8JJ2 - chains A and B of the 6 polymer chains in the assembly; structure by electron microscopy, 4.30 A resolution (low resolution: residue-level contacts below are approximate; hydrogen-bond / salt-bridge calls are withheld).

== Chain A ==
Name: Glutamate receptor ionotropic, NMDA 2A
Source organism: Homo sapiens
UniProt: Q12879 (NMDE1_HUMAN); residue numbers follow UniProt; this construct covers 1-841
Amino-acid sequence (841 residues; numbered 1 to 841; the number before each row is that of its first residue):
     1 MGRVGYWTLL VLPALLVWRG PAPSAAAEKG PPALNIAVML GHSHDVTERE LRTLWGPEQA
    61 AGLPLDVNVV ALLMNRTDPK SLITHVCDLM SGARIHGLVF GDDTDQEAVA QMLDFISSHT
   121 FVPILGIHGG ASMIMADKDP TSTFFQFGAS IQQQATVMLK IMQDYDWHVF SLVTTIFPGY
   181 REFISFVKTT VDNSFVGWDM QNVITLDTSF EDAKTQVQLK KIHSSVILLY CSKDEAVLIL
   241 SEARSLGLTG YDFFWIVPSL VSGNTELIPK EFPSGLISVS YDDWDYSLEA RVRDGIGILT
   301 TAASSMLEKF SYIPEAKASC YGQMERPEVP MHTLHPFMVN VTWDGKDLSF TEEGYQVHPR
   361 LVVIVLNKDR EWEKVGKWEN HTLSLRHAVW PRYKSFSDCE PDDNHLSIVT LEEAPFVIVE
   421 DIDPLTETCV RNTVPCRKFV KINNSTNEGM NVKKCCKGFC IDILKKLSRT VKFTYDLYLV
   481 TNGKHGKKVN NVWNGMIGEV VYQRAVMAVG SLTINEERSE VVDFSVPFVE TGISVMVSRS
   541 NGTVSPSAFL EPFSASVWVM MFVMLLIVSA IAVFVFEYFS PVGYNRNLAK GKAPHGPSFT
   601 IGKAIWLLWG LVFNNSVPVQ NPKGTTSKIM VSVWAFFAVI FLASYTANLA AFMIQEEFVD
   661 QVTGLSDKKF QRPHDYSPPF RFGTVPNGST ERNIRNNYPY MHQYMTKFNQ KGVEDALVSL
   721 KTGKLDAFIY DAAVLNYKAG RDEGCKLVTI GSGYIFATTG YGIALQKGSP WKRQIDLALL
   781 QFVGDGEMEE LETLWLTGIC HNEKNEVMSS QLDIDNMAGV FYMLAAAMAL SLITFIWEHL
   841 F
Unresolved in the structure: 1-33, 542-546, 582-597, 621-624, 656-659, 797-810, 838-841
Cystine bridges: Cys87-Cys320, Cys429-Cys455, Cys436-Cys456
Covalently attached groups: N-acetylglucosamine (NAG) linked to Asn687
UniProt features mapped onto this chain:
  - region: Phe599 to Gln620 (Pore-forming)
  - binding site (Zn(2+)): His44, His128, Glu266, Asp282
  - binding site (L-glutamate): Ser511, Thr513, Arg518, Ser689, Thr690, Asp731
  - site: Asn614 (Functional determinant of NMDA receptors)
  - glycosylation (N-linked (GlcNAc...) asparagine): Asn75, Asn340, Asn380, Asn443, Asn444, Asn541, Asn687
  - natural variant: Pro57 (P57L: Found in a cutaneous malignant melanoma sample), Pro79 (P79R: In FESD), Thr143 (T143I: Found in a patient with autism spectrum disorder; uncertain significance), Phe183 (F183I: In FESD; uncertain significance), Ile184 (I184S: In FESD; uncertain significance), Thr189 (T189N: Found in a patient with schizophrenia; uncertain significance), Cys231 (C231Y: In FESD; uncertain significance), Ala243 (A243V: In FESD), Asp252 (D252N: Found in a cutaneous malignant melanoma sample), Ser278 (S278F: Found in a cutaneous malignant melanoma sample), Ala290 (A290V: In FESD; uncertain significance), Gly295 (G295S: In FESD; uncertain significance), 72 further natural variant entries in UniProt
  - mutagenesis: Pro552 (P552A: Changed glutamate-gated calcium ion channel activity characterized by increased desensitization ...), Ser632 (S632F: No effect on localization to the cell membrane. No effect on agonist potency and channel activation by glutamate and glycine), Thr646 (T646R: No effect on localization to the cell membrane. Results in increased glycine potency and channel activation at lower agonist concentrations)

== Chain B ==
Name: Glutamate receptor ionotropic, NMDA 1
Source organism: Homo sapiens
UniProt: Q05586 (NMDZ1_HUMAN); residue numbers follow UniProt; this construct covers 1-847
Amino-acid sequence (847 residues; each row starts with the number of its first residue):
     1 MSTMRLLTLA LLFSCSVARA ACDPKIVNIG AVLSTRKHEQ MFREAVNQAN KRHGSWKIQL
    61 NATSVTHKPN AIQMALSVCE DLISSQVYAI LVSHPPTPND HFTPTPVSYT AGFYRIPVLG
   121 LTTRMSIYSD KSIHLSFLRT VPPYSHQSSV WFEMMRVYSW NHIILLVSDD HEGRAAQKRL
   181 ETLLEERESK AEKVLQFDPG TKNVTALLME AKELEARVII LSASEDDAAT VYRAAAMLNM
   241 TGSGYVWLVG EREISGNALR YAPDGILGLQ LINGKNESAH ISDAVGVVAQ AVHELLEKEN
   301 ITDPPRGCVG NTNIWKTGPL FKRVLMSSKY ADGVTGRVEF NEDGDRKFAN YSIMNLQNRK
   361 LVQVGIYNGT HVIPNDRKII WPGGETEKPR GYQMSTRLKI VTIHQEPFVY VKPTLSDGTC
   421 KEEFTVNGDP VKKVICTGPN DTSPGSPRHT VPQCCYGFCI DLLIKLARTM NFTYEVHLVA
   481 DGKFGTQERV NNSNKKEWNG MMGELLSGQA DMIVAPLTIN NERAQYIEFS KPFKYQGLTI
   541 LVKKEIPRST LDSFMQPFQS TLWLLVGLSV HVVAVMLYLL DRFSPFGRFK VNSEEEEEDA
   601 LTLSSAMWFS WGVLLNSGIG EGAPRSFSAR ILGMVWAGFA MIIVASYTAN LAAFLVLDRP
   661 EERITGINDP RLRNPSDKFI YATVKQSSVD IYFRRQVELS TMYRHMEKHN YESAAEAIQA
   721 VRDNKLHAFI WDSAVLEFEA SQKCDLVTTG ELFFRSGFGI GMRKDSPWKQ NVSLSILKSH
   781 ENGFMEDLDK TWVRYQECDS RSNAPATLTF ENMAGVFMLV AGGIVAGIFL IFIEIAYKRH
   841 KDARRKQ
Unresolved in the structure: 1-24, 545-549, 585-602, 620-625, 797-808, 845-847
Cystine bridges: Cys79-Cys308, Cys420-Cys454, Cys436-Cys455
Covalently attached groups: N-acetylglucosamine (NAG) linked to Asn61, Asn276, Asn471, Asn771
UniProt features mapped onto this chain:
  - region: Leu603 to Pro624 (Pore-forming)
  - binding site (glycine): Pro516, Thr518, Arg523, Ser688, Asp732
  - glycosylation (N-linked (GlcNAc...) asparagine): Asn61, Asn203, Asn239, Asn276, Asn300, Asn350, Asn368, Asn440, Asn471, Asn491, Asn674, Asn771
  - natural variant: Arg217 (R217W: In NDHMSR), Asp227 (D227H: In NDHMSR; uncertain significance), Arg306 (R306Q: Found in a patient with schizophrenia; uncertain significance), Asp552 (D552E: In NDHMSD), Pro557 (P557R: In NDHMSD), Ser560 (S560SS: In NDHMSD), Gly618 (G618R: In NDHMSD), Gly620 (G620R: In NDHMSD), Ala637 (A637S: In NDHMSD; uncertain significance; A637V: In NDHMSD; uncertain significance), Gly638 (G638A: In NDHMSD; G638V: In NDHMSD), Met641 (M641I: In NDHMSD; M641L: In NDHMSD; M641V: In NDHMSD), Ile642 (I642T: In NDHMSD; uncertain significance), 14 further natural variant entries in UniProt
  - mutagenesis: Ile642 (I642L: Slight decrease in glutamate and glycine agonist potency; mutant channels are activated at 2-fold higher glutamate and glycine concentrations), Val644 (V644M: Increase in glutamate and glycine agonist potency; mutant channels are activated lower glutamate and glycine concentrations), Ala653 (A653G: Increase in glutamate and glycine agonist potency; mutant channels are activated lower glutamate and glycine concentrations), Met813 (M813V: Slight decrease in glycine agonist potency; no effect on glutamate agonist potency)

== Chain A / chain B interface ==
Residue-residue contacts - 76 pairs, chain A then chain B:
  Ile514(A) - Leu777(B)
  Asn515(A) - Leu777(B)
  Asn515(A) - Glu781(B)
  Glu516(A) - Leu777(B)
  Glu516(A) - Lys778(B)
  Ser519(A) - Leu774(B)
  Ser519(A) - Leu777(B)
  Phe524(A) - Lys531(B)
  Ser525(A) - Lys531(B)
  Pro527(A) - Tyr535(B)
  Glu530(A) - Tyr535(B)
  Glu530(A) - Arg755(B)
  Val557(A) - Thr809(B)
  Met560(A) - Thr809(B)
  Met564(A) - Phe817(B)
  Phe579(A) - Ile828(B)
  Phe579(A) - Ile831(B)
  Gly610(A) - Asn616(B)
  Leu611(A) - Asn616(B)
  Asn614(A) - Leu614(B)
  Asn614(A) - Asn616(B)
  Val619(A) - Gly618(B)
  Gln620(A) - Gly618(B)
  Gln620(A) - Ile619(B)
  Thr626(A) - Glu834(B)
  Ser627(A) - Ile831(B)
  Lys628(A) - Ser617(B)
  Ile629(A) - Ile619(B)
  Met630(A) - Leu830(B)
  Met630(A) - Ile831(B)
  Val631(A) - Ser617(B)
  Ser632(A) - Gly612(B)
  Ser632(A) - Leu615(B)
  Ser632(A) - Ser617(B)
  Trp634(A) - Ile824(B)
  Ala635(A) - Leu615(B)
  Ala635(A) - Asn616(B)
  Phe636(A) - Trp563(B)
  Phe636(A) - Leu615(B)
  Phe637(A) - Val816(B)
  Phe637(A) - Phe817(B)
  Ala643(A) - Tyr647(B)
  Ala643(A) - Leu651(B)
  Ala647(A) - Phe654(B)
  Ala651(A) - Val656(B)
  Ile654(A) - Val656(B)
  Asn693(A) - Glu781(B)
  Asn697(A) - Glu781(B)
  Asn697(A) - Asn782(B)
  Phe756(A) - Glu781(B)
  Phe756(A) - Glu786(B)
  Ala757(A) - His780(B)
  Ala757(A) - Glu781(B)
  Thr758(A) - Tyr535(B)
  Thr758(A) - His780(B)
  Thr759(A) - Tyr535(B)
  Thr759(A) - Leu777(B)
  Gly760(A) - Tyr535(B)
  Arg773(A) - Ala524(B)
  Arg773(A) - Lys764(B)
  Leu777(A) - Asn521(B)
  Leu777(A) - Ala524(B)
  Leu777(A) - Gln525(B)
  Leu780(A) - Ile519(B)
  Leu780(A) - Asn521(B)
  Leu780(A) - Ala524(B)
  Gln781(A) - Asn521(B)
  Val783(A) - Arg755(B)
  Gly784(A) - Tyr692(B)
  Gly784(A) - Gln696(B)
  Gly784(A) - Phe754(B)
  Asp785(A) - Arg695(B)
  Asp785(A) - Gln696(B)
  Gly786(A) - Gln696(B)
  Glu789(A) - Phe754(B)
  Glu792(A) - Arg755(B)
Other interface residues (no listed pair), chain A (59 interface residues in all): Glu520, Asp523, Val526, Val568, Tyr578, Leu607, Val633, Ile640, Ala650, Ala778
Other interface residues (no listed pair), chain B (49 interface residues in all): Glu528, Pro532, Trp608, Trp611, Ser756, Gly783, Met813, Val820, Gly827, Phe832

== Overview ==
59 residues of chain A and 49 residues of chain B are in contact. Covalently linked N-acetylglucosamine: at
Asn687(A). Covalently linked N-acetylglucosamine: at Asn61(B), Asn276(B), Asn471(B) and Asn771(B).
Here chain A is Glutamate receptor ionotropic, NMDA 2A and chain B is Glutamate receptor ionotropic, NMDA 1,
both from Homo sapiens. Entry 8JJ2 (Cryo-EM structure of GluN1-2A NMDAR in complex with human Fab2G7 in one
fab conformation) was determined by electron microscopy together with 8JIZ, 8JJ0 and 8JJ1 from the same study.
